8RVO - chains 7 and 8 of the 34 polymer chains in the assembly; structure by electron microscopy, 2.69 A resolution.

[Chain 7]
Molecule: Proteasome chaperone 1
Organism: Saccharomyces cerevisiae
UniProtKB: Q05778 (POC1_YEAST); numbering as in UniProt (aligned over 1-276)
Sequence (276 residues; row label = number of the first residue in the row):
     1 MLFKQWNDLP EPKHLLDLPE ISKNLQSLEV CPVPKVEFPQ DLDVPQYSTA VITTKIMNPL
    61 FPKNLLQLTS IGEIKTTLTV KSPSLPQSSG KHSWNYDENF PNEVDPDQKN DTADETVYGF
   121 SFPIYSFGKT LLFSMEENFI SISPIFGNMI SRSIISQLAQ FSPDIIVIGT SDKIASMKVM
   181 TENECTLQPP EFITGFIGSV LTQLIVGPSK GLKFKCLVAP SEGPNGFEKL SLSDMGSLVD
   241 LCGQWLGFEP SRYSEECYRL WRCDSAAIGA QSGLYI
Not modelled in the structure: 82-116

[Chain 8]
Molecule: Proteasome assembly chaperone 2
Organism: Saccharomyces cerevisiae
UniProtKB: P36040 (POC2_YEAST); residue numbers follow UniProt; this construct covers 1-267
Sequence (267 residues; each row starts with the number of its first residue):
     1 MSCLVLPLVS VGNIPQLSID WLLNSQANEW EYLEALDSKY LVEFVGPLDR PEDGSDSLYK
    61 DADMKYSSAL EVFYNKKRGL FAIQQRTPLV SVNYLNNFIV EIILPFLSKY NISEICIWDS
   121 LYAMEDENGV IVRPQEVYSL GEFYFDDEAE LLSNLHLNDQ ESMVNNWLHF TPTSFQDKIS
   181 VDQPIFKILF QILNASQRPK ALRSIKYCSC LANEGDNSLD SQQFLQWIIS QKVIKNAPPI
   241 VKFVRPISWQ GAYGMADARD KFVDLYN
Not modelled in the structure: 1, 151-165, 176-177

[Chain 7 / chain 8 interface]
Residue-residue contacts - 67 pairs, chain 7 then chain 8:
  E11(7) - E214(8)
  P12(7) - E214(8)
  K13(7) - E214(8)  hydrogen bond (backbone-side chain)
  H14(7) - V9(8)
  H14(7) - S10(8)
  H14(7) - V11(8)
  L16(7) - P88(8)  hydrophobic
  I21(7) - Y94(8)  hydrophobic
  S22(7) - N93(8)
  L25(7) - V92(8)  hydrophobic
  L25(7) - K187(8)  hydrogen bond (backbone-side chain)
  Q26(7) - V181(8)  hydrogen bond (side chain-backbone)
  Q26(7) - D182(8)
  Q26(7) - K187(8)
  L28(7) - N96(8)
  L28(7) - F186(8)  hydrophobic
  L28(7) - K187(8)
  L28(7) - Q191(8)
  E29(7) - N96(8)  hydrogen bond (backbone-side chain)
  V30(7) - N97(8)
  V30(7) - V100(8)  hydrophobic
  V30(7) - E101(8)
  C31(7) - N93(8)
  C31(7) - Y94(8)
  C31(7) - N97(8)  hydrogen bond (backbone-side chain)
  P32(7) - Y94(8)  hydrogen bond (backbone-side chain)
  V33(7) - Y40(8)
  S143(7) - V90(8)
  I145(7) - K39(8)
  N148(7) - K39(8)  hydrogen bond (side chain-backbone)
  N148(7) - L41(8)  hydrogen bond (side chain-backbone)
  N148(7) - E43(8)
  M149(7) - K39(8)
  R152(7) - D37(8)  salt bridge
  R152(7) - S38(8)
  R152(7) - K39(8)
  M180(7) - Y66(8)
  T181(7) - Y66(8)  hydrogen bond (backbone-side chain)
  N183(7) - K65(8)
  E184(7) - Y66(8)  hydrogen bond (backbone-side chain)
  C185(7) - P47(8)  hydrophobic
  C185(7) - K65(8)
  C185(7) - Y66(8)  hydrophobic
  L187(7) - V45(8)
  L187(7) - P47(8)
  Q188(7) - P47(8)
  P189(7) - P47(8)  hydrophobic
  P189(7) - I247(8)  hydrophobic
  P189(7) - S248(8)
  P190(7) - S248(8)
  P190(7) - G251(8)
  E191(7) - P47(8)
  F192(7) - F44(8)  hydrophobic
  F192(7) - V45(8)
  I193(7) - F44(8)
  I193(7) - V45(8)  hydrogen bond (backbone-backbone)
  T194(7) - V42(8)
  G198(7) - E43(8)
  G198(7) - V45(8)
  S199(7) - E43(8)  hydrogen bond
  L201(7) - V45(8)  hydrophobic
  T202(7) - E43(8)  hydrogen bond
  T202(7) - F44(8)  hydrogen bond (side chain-backbone)
  T202(7) - V45(8)
  I205(7) - Y66(8)  hydrophobic
  V206(7) - M64(8)  hydrophobic
  V206(7) - S68(8)
Interface residues without a listed pair, chain 7 (46 interface residues in all): L15, L18, N24, S27, P34, P144, E182
Interface residues without a listed pair, chain 8 (41 interface residues in all): G12, N13, A35, G46, L48, F190

[Summary]
46 residues of chain 7 face 41 of chain 8 across their interface, with 14 hydrogen bonds and 1 salt bridge.
Among the polar pairs are R152(7)-D37(8), K13(7)-E214(8) and L25(7)-K187(8).
Here chain 7 is Proteasome chaperone 1 and chain 8 is Proteasome assembly chaperone 2, both from Saccharomyces
cerevisiae. Entry 8RVO (Proteasomal late precursor complex from pre1-1, state 1) was determined by electron
microscopy (same publication as 8RVL, 8RVP, 8RVQ and 9GBK).
